7B9C - chains A and D of the 4 polymer chains in the assembly; structure by X-ray diffraction, 2.40 A resolution.

# Chain A
Name: Splicing factor 3B subunit 3
Source organism: Mus musculus
Reference sequence: chimeric construct of Q921M3, Q15393: residues 1-760 from Q921M3 (SF3B3_MOUSE) positions 1-442 (offset varies); residues 768-1198 from Q15393 positions 768-1198 (same numbers)
Sequence (899 residues; row label = number of the first residue in the row; note: 318 numbers in that range are skipped by the numbering (no residue carries them; nothing is unmodelled there); numbers below 1 keep their minus sign (Gly-9 is residue -9)):
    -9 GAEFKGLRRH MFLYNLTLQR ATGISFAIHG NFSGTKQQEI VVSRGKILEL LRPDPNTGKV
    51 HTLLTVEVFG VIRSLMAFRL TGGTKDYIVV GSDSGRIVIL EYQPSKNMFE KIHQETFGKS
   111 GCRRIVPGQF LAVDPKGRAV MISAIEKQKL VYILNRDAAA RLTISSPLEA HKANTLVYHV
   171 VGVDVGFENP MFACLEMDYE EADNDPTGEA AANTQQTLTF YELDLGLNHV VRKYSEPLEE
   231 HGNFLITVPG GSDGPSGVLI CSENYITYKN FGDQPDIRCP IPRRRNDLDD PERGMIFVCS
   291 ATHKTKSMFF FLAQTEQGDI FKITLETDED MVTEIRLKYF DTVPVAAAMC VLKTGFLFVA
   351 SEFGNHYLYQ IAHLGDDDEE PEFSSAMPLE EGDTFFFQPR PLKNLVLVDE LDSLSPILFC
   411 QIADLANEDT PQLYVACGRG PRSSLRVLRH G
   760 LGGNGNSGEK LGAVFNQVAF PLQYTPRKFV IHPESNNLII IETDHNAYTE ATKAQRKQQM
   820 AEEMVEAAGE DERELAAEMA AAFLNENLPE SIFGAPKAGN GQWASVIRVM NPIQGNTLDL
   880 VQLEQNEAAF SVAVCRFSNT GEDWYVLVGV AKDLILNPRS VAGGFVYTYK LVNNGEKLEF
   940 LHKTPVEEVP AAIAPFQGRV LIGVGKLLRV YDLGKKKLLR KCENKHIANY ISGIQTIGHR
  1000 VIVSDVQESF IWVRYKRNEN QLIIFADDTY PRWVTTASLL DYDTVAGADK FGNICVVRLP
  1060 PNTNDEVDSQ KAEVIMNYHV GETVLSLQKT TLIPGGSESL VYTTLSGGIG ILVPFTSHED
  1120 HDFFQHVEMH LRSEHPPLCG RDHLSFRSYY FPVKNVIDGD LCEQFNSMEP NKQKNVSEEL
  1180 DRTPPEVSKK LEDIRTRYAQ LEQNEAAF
Unresolved in the structure: -9 to -3, 760-772, 1199-1207
Construct notes: expression tag (-9 to 0, 1199-1207); linker (761-767)
Curated features (UniProtKB/Swiss-Prot):
  - region: Glu105 to Gln119 (Interaction with PHF5A, SF3B1 and SF3B5), Asn145 to Tyr168 (Interaction with PHF5A, SF3B1 and SF3B5), Asp193 to His231 (Interaction with SF3B1 and SF3B5), Arg786 to His804 (Interaction with SF3B1 and SF3B5), Thr1028 to Lys1049 (Interaction with SF3B1)
  - site: Gly284 (Interaction with SF3B5), Glu306 (Interaction with SF3B5), Glu352 (Interaction with SF3B5), Arg429 (Interaction with SF3B5), Asn916 (Interaction with SF3B5), Asn988 (Interaction with SF3B1), Lys1171 (Interaction with SF3B1)
  - modified residue: Ser156 (Phosphoserine)

# Chain D
Name: PHD finger-like domain-containing protein 5A
Source organism: Homo sapiens
Reference sequence: Q7RTV0 (PHF5A_HUMAN); numbering as in UniProt (aligned over 1-98)
Sequence (108 residues; row label = number of the first residue in the row; numbers below 1 keep their minus sign (Gly-9 is residue -9)):
    -9 GPLGSPGSRA MAKHHPDLIF CRKQAGVAIG RLCEKCDGKC VICDSYVRPC TLVRICDECN
    51 YGSYQGRCVI CGGPGVSDAY YCKECTIQEK DRDGCPKIVN LGSSKTDL
Unresolved in the structure: -9 to 6
Construct notes: expression tag (-9 to 0)
Glycans and other covalent adducts: spliceostatin A (form II) (SJT) linked to Cys26
Bound ions: Zn2+ site 1: Cys11, Cys46, Cys49, Cys85; Zn2+ site 2: Cys23, Cys58, Cys61; Zn2+ site 3: Cys30, Cys33, Cys72, Cys75
Residues lining bound ligands: spliceostatin A (form II) (SJT): Lys25, Lys29, Tyr36, Ile60
What the authors report for this chain:
  - binding site for spliceostatin A (form II): Cys26, Lys29
  - mutagenesis - C26H: decreased binding to spliceostatin A (form II)
  - mutagenesis - C26H: increased growth in response to spliceostatin A (form II)
  - mutagenesis - C26H: unchanged growth in response to PB
  - mutagenesis - K29A, K29R: increased growth in response to SSA/SD6
  - mutagenesis - Y36A: increased growth in response to SSA and SD6

# How chain A and chain D interact
Pairs across the interface (18; chain A residue first):
  Ser84(A) - Arg82(D)  hydrogen bond (backbone-side chain)
  Arg86(A) - Arg82(D)
  Glu105(A) - Arg44(D)  salt bridge
  Thr106(A) - Arg82(D)
  Phe107(A) - Gln14(D)  hydrogen bond (backbone-side chain)
  Gly108(A) - Arg82(D)  hydrogen bond (backbone-side chain)
  Lys109(A) - Glu79(D)  hydrogen bond (side chain-backbone)
  Lys109(A) - Asp83(D)  salt bridge
  Ser110(A) - Glu79(D)  hydrogen bond
  Ile154(A) - Val17(D)
  Ser155(A) - Val17(D)
  Ser156(A) - Gly16(D)
  Ser156(A) - Val17(D)  hydrogen bond (side chain-backbone)
  Ser156(A) - Asp47(D)  hydrogen bond
  Pro157(A) - Gln14(D)
  Pro157(A) - Ala15(D)
  Pro157(A) - Gly16(D)
  Glu159(A) - Gln14(D)
Other interface residues (no listed pair), chain A (16 interface residues in all): Gly85, Leu140, Ser1144
Other interface residues (no listed pair), chain D (10 interface residues in all): Asp81

# Overview
16 residues of chain A face 10 of chain D across their interface, with 7 hydrogen bonds and 2 salt bridges.
Among the polar pairs are Glu105(A)-Arg44(D), Lys109(A)-Asp83(D) and Ser84(A)-Arg82(D). From the paper: a
binding site for spliceostatin A (form II) at Cys26(D) and Lys29(D); K29A and K29R of chain D increase growth
in response to SSA/SD6; 4 substitutions were tested in all.
Here chain A is Splicing factor 3B subunit 3 (Mus musculus) and chain D is PHD finger-like domain-containing
protein 5A (Homo sapiens). Entry 7B9C (Structure of a minimal SF3B core in complex with spliceostatin A (form
I)) was determined by X-ray diffraction, deposited together with 7B0I, 7B91, 7B92, 7OMF, 7ONB and 7OPI.
